1HB7 - chains A and K of the 12 polymer chains in the assembly; structure by electron microscopy, 14.00 A resolution (very low resolution: no residue pairs are listed; an interface is given only as per-side residue counts).

# Chain A (and K)
Name: Bacteriophage PRD1 SUS1 mutant capsid
Source organism: Bacteriophage PRD1
Notes: chain K of this document is another copy of the same molecule, construct and numbering; everything in this record applies to it too
UniProtKB: P22535 (COA3_BPPRD); residues 2-395 here correspond to UniProt positions 1-394 (UniProt number = residue number - 1)
Sequence (394 residues; numbered 2 to 395; the number before each row is that of its first residue):
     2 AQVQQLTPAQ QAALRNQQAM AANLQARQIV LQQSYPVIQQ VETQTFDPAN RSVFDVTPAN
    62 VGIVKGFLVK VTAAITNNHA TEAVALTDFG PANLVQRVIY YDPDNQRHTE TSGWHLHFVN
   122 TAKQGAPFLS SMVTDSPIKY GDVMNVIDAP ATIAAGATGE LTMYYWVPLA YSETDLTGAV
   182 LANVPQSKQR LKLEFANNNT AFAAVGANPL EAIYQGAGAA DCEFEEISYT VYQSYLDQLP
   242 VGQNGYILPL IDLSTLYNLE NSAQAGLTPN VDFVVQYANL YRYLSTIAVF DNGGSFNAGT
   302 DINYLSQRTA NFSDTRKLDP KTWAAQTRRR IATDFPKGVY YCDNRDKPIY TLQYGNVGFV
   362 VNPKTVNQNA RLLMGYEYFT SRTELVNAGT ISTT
Disordered / not traced: 2-14, 386-395 (chain K: 2-12, 386-395)

# How chain A and chain K interact
At this resolution (14 A) residue pairs are not listed: 19 residues of chain A and 18 of chain K lie at the interface.

# Summary
19 residues of chain A face 18 of chain K across their interface.
Both chains are Bacteriophage PRD1 SUS1 mutant capsid (Bacteriophage PRD1). Entry 1HB7 (quasi-atomic
resolution model of bacteriophage PRD1 sus1 mutant, obtained by combined cryo-EM and X-ray crystallography)
was determined by electron microscopy together with 1HB5 and 1HB9 from the same study.
